PDB entry 8JZF | electron microscopy, 2.70 A resolution | chains j and a of the 25 polymer chains in the assembly

# Chain j
Name: Photosystem I PsaJ
UniProt: A0A812LLR4 (A0A812LLR4_9DINO); residues 1-98 here correspond to UniProt positions 474-571 (UniProt number = residue number + 473)
Chain sequence (98 residues; each row starts with the number of its first residue):
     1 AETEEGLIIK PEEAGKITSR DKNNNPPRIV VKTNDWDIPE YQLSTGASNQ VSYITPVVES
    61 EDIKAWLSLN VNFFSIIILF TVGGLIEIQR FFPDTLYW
Small-molecule neighbours:
  - beta-carotene (BCR): Val82, Leu85, Ile86, Gln89
  - chlorophyll a (CLA), molecule 1: Trp36, Pro56, Val58, Trp66
  - chlorophyll a (CLA), molecule 2: Trp66, Leu69, Asn70, Val71, Phe74
  - chlorophyll a (CLA), molecule 3: Asn70, Phe74, Ser75, Ile78
  - chlorophyll a (CLA), molecule 4: Phe74, Ile77, Ile78, Thr81, Leu85
  - chlorophyll a (CLA), molecule 5: Leu79, Phe80, Gly83, Gly84, Glu87, Arg90, Phe91
  - chlorophyll a (CLA), molecule 6: Ile88, Gln89, Asp94, Thr95, Tyr97
  - peridinin (PID): Trp66, Asn72, Ser75, Leu79, Val82, Gly83, Ile86, Glu87, Arg90

# Chain a
Name: Photosystem I PsaA
Chain sequence (670 residues; numbered 3 to 672; the number before each row is that of its first residue):
     3 IFRYINTTLW AKAGHFNKAL SKGAKTTTWI WNLHDYAHDF DIQQRSTGLI ARKVFSSNLA
    63 HLSLVFFWIS GMHLHGAYLS NYDIWLKDPK SITPSSHLAY SLIGQDILNS YTSEYFSGIT
   123 ITSGFFQLYR SEGIITQSQL KYACATSLIA TLICLSGSYL HMQLMSKFTS FYKKFQSLSQ
   183 DHLIIIFGSR STSLSAHQIH KMLPANPLLD SGISKPSILQ VISNSLSYTL ALFSTNLSST
   243 GKLLNPSTRS VFLSQVAAHH KTTGVVFITL GLIRFLTMYK SQFSILTSYI DYHIVLSINL
   303 ALIASLSIIV ADHLTRTPIY PHKSTSYPTI LCLSIHHAWL SGFLIIGSGA HASIFNLLGS
   363 PTSEIRHRDP IYSHLIWVCI AIGLHSFSLY CHNDTLEALG RPEDIFHDNS IQLKAIFAKQ
   423 SFLRAELQPD IEMLDKKIIR ITQELGTADF IVHHIHAFTI HVTLLILSKG VLYARNSRFV
   483 SDKLELGFTY PCDGPGRGGT CQISPWDHLF SAVFWMYNCL NVVTFHYFWK MQSDVWGFVS
   543 IQKHISHYSQ GDFSVNSITI NGWLRNLLWS EASQVIQSYA LSSICPYGFI FLIGHFIWAF
   603 SLMFLFSGRA YWQELIESIL WSHHKLKIIP HIQPRALSIS QGRAVGFIHY TLGGIGSTWA
   663 FIISRLLVLT
Bound ions: chlorophyll a Mg site 1 near Asn60 (its only coordinating residue here); chlorophyll a Mg site 2 near Gln107 (its only coordinating residue here); 4Fe-4S cluster Fe: Cys494, Cys503 (shared with 2 residues of chain b)
Small-molecule neighbours:
  - beta-carotene (BCR), molecule 1: Leu66, Phe69, Trp70
  - beta-carotene (BCR), molecule 2: Phe68, Ile71, His75, Ala145, Thr148, Ser149, Ala152, Ser191, Arg192, Ser195
  - beta-carotene (BCR), molecule 3: Ser299, Ile300, Ala303, Ser307, Ile347, Ser350, Gly351, Ala354, Leu466, Leu469, Ser470, Val473
  - beta-carotene (BCR), molecule 4: Trp614, Leu617, Ile618, Ile621
  - chlorophyll a (CLA), molecule 1: Tyr6, Ile7, Asn8, Thr9, Leu11, Trp12, His17, Leu51, Lys55, Ser58, Ser59, Ala62, Leu66, Leu157, Ser160, Tyr161, Met164
  - chlorophyll a (CLA), molecule 2: Trp12, Ala15, Trp31, Ile32, Trp33, Leu35, His36
  - chlorophyll a (CLA), molecule 3: Trp12, His17, Phe18, Leu35, His36, Ala39, His40, Phe42, Gln45, Ser59, Ala62, His63, Leu66, Leu157
  - chlorophyll a (CLA), molecule 4: Thr29, Ile32, Trp33, Ile618, Ile621, Leu622, His625, Ile630, Pro632, Ile634, Pro636, Arg637
  - chlorophyll a (CLA), molecule 5: Trp33, Phe598, Ile599, Phe602, Met605, Phe606, Leu639, Gln643, Ala646, Val647, Ile650, His651, Leu654
  - chlorophyll a (CLA), molecule 6: His36, Asp37, Tyr38, Ala39, His40, Asp41, Asp43, His295, Leu298, Leu302, Phe345, Leu346, Ile348, Gly349, Ala352, His353, Ile356, Phe490, Thr491, Trp508, Leu511, Ile650, Leu654
  - chlorophyll a (CLA), molecule 7: His40, Phe42, Asp43, Val56, Ser59, Asn60, His63, Leu64, Val67, Phe68, Tyr294, His295, Val297, Leu298, Asn301, Leu302
  - chlorophyll a (CLA), molecule 8: His40, His63, Leu66, Val67, Trp70, Leu342, Phe345
  - chlorophyll a (CLA), molecule 9: Phe57, Leu61, Ile155, Cys156, Ser158, Gly159, Leu162, His163, Leu166, Phe173
  - chlorophyll a (CLA), molecule 10: Phe57, Asn60, Leu61, Leu64, Val67, Trp70, Ile71, Phe173, Tyr174, Ser179, Leu180, Asp183, His184, Ile187, Ile188, Ile305
  - chlorophyll a (CLA), molecule 11: Phe69, Trp70, Ser72, Gly73, Met74, Leu76, His77, Leu81, His99, Leu100, Tyr102
  - chlorophyll a (CLA), molecule 12: Trp70, Met74, His77, Ser98, His99, Ile121, Thr122, Ile123, Thr124, Ser125, Phe127, Pro588, Tyr589, Ile592, Ile595, Gly596, Ile599, Leu654, Ile657, Gly658, Trp661
  - chlorophyll a (CLA), molecule 13: Trp70, Met74, Thr124, Ser125, Phe127, Cys334, Ile337, His338, Trp341, Leu342, Phe345, Ile592, Ile657, Thr660, Trp661, Ile664, Ile665
  - chlorophyll a (CLA), molecule 14: Trp70, Ser125, Gly126, Phe127, Leu130, Phe189, Phe269, Ile305, Leu308, Ser309, Val312, Leu316, Tyr322, Leu335, His338, His339, Leu342, Leu346
  - chlorophyll a (CLA), molecule 15: His99, Leu100, Ala101, Tyr102, Leu104, Ile105, Gln107, Leu110, Ile121, Pro588, Phe591, Ile592
  - chlorophyll a (CLA), molecule 16: Leu130, Ser133, Glu134, Ile188, Phe189, Arg192, Ser193, Leu196, Gln200, Val258, His261, His262, Thr265, Phe269, Leu308, Ile311, Val312, His315, Leu316, Ile321, Tyr322
  - chlorophyll a (CLA), molecule 17: Glu134, Gly135, Ile136, Gln141, Tyr144, Ala145, Thr148, Arg192, Ser195, Leu196, Ala198, His199, His202, Lys203, Met204
  - chlorophyll a (CLA), molecule 18: Phe177, Leu180, Ser181, His184, Leu185, Phe189, Ile287, Leu288, Tyr291, Ile300, Asn301, Leu304
  - chlorophyll a (CLA), molecule 19: Thr194, Ser195, Ser197, Ala198, Ile201, His202, Lys263
  - chlorophyll a (CLA), molecule 20: Leu239, Ser240, Ser241, Thr242, Ser256, Gln257, Ala260, Lys263
  - chlorophyll a (CLA), molecule 21: Thr242, Gly243, Val253, Gln257, Val258, Ala260, His261, Thr264, Thr265, Val268, His315, Thr319, Ile321
  - chlorophyll a (CLA), molecule 22: Leu272, Ile275, Met280, Ser283
  - chlorophyll a (CLA), molecule 23: Ser283, Ile287, Tyr291, Ile300, Ala303, Leu304, Glu366
  - chlorophyll a (CLA), molecule 24: Tyr291, Ile296, Ile300, Ala354, Phe357, Asn358, Thr364, Glu366, Ile367, Val473, Leu474
  - chlorophyll a (CLA), molecule 25: Leu304, Ser307, Leu308, Ile311, Asp314, His315, Arg318, Thr319, Arg426, Ala427
  - chlorophyll a (CLA), molecule 26: Ile310, Ile311, Asp314, Ile347, Ile462, Thr465, Leu466, Leu469, Cys521, Val525
  - chlorophyll a (CLA), molecule 27: Ser365, Glu366, His369, Pro372, Ile373, His376
  - chlorophyll a (CLA), molecule 28: Pro372, His376, Trp379
  - chlorophyll a (CLA), molecule 29: Ile373, His376, Leu377, Trp379, Val380, Ala459, Ile462, His463, Leu466
  - chlorophyll a (CLA), molecule 30: Ile378, Trp379, Ile382
  - chlorophyll a (CLA), molecule 31: Ile378, Cys381, Ile382, Gly385, Leu386, Phe389, Cys393, Phe460, Val464, Leu467, Ile468, Ser513, Phe516, Trp517
  - chlorophyll a (CLA), molecule 32: Trp379, Ile382, Ala383, Leu386, His387
  - chlorophyll a (CLA), molecule 33: Val380, Ile384, Lys416, Ala417, Ile418, Phe419, Ala420, Leu447, Phe452, His455, His456, Ala459, His463
  - chlorophyll a (CLA), molecule 34: Leu386, His387, Ser390, Leu391, Cys393, His394, Thr397, Leu398, Leu401, Arg403, Asp406, Phe408, Ile413
  - chlorophyll a (CLA), molecule 35: Phe389, Tyr392, Ile457, Phe460, Thr461, Tyr519, Asn520, Asn523, Val524, Phe527, Ile562, Trp565, Leu566, Leu570, Ala574, Ile578, Phe593, His597, Trp600, Tyr652, Gly656, Ser659, Thr660, Phe663
  - chlorophyll a (CLA), molecule 36: Phe389, Cys393, Asp396, Phe460, Phe516, Trp517, Tyr519, Asn520, Ile562, Leu566, Trp600, Tyr652
  - chlorophyll a (CLA), molecule 37: Thr397, Ala400, Leu401
  - chlorophyll a (CLA), molecule 38: Ile418, Phe419, Gln422, Ser423
  - chlorophyll a (CLA), molecule 39: Phe419, Ala420, Ser423, Arg426, Gln445, Leu447, His455, His458, Ile462, Val525, His528, Tyr529, Lys532
  - chlorophyll a (CLA), molecule 40: Leu566, Leu570, Trp571, Trp600
  - chlorophyll a (CLA), molecule 41: Phe591, Leu594, Ile595, His597, Phe598, Trp600, Ala601
  - chlorophyll a (CLA), molecule 42: Phe598, Ala601, Phe602, Leu604, Met605, Phe608, Ser609, Tyr613, Trp614, Leu617
  - chlorophyll a (CLA), molecule 43: Ile621, Ser624, His625, Leu628, Ile630
  - chlorophyll a (CLA), molecule 44: Trp623, Ser624, Lys627, Leu628
  - phylloquinone (PQN): Trp33, Met605, Phe606, Ser609, Gly610, Arg611, Trp614, Ile618, Ala638, Leu639, Ser640, Gly644
  - 4Fe-4S cluster (SF4): Pro493, Cys494, Gly496, Pro497, Thr502, Cys503, Ile641, Arg645

# Interface between chain j and chain a
Contacting residue pairs - 44 pairs, chain j then chain a:
  Glu2(j) with Arg5(a), salt bridge
  Thr3(j) with Arg5(a)
  Thr33(j) with Lys169(a)
  Asp35(j) with Arg47(a); Ser48(a), hydrogen bond; Arg54(a), salt bridge
  Trp36(j) with Leu11(a), hydrophobic; Gln46(a); Arg47(a); Leu51(a)
  Asp37(j) with Tyr6(a); Leu51(a); Arg54(a), salt bridge; Gln165(a)
  Ile38(j) with Arg54(a); Gln165(a); Met167(a)
  Pro39(j) with Tyr6(a), hydrophobic
  Glu40(j) with Tyr6(a), hydrogen bond (backbone-side chain)
  Tyr53(j) with Phe4(a)
  Ile54(j) with Phe4(a); Tyr161(a), hydrogen bond (backbone-side chain)
  Thr55(j) with Tyr161(a)
  Pro56(j) with Ile7(a); Tyr161(a)
  Val57(j) with Arg5(a); Ile7(a), hydrogen bond (backbone-backbone); Asn8(a); Thr9(a)
  Val58(j) with Thr9(a)
  Glu59(j) with Asn8(a); Thr9(a)
  Asp62(j) with Asn8(a); Thr9(a), hydrogen bond; Thr10(a), hydrogen bond (side chain-backbone)
  Ile63(j) with Thr9(a); Trp12(a), hydrophobic
  Ala65(j) with Ala13(a), hydrophobic
  Trp66(j) with Trp12(a); Ala13(a)
  Leu69(j) with Ala13(a)
  Ile86(j) with Leu104(a)
  Gln89(j) with Leu104(a)
  Arg90(j) with Leu104(a)
Interface residues without a listed pair, chain j (26 interface residues in all): Val31, Gln42
Interface residues without a listed pair, chain a (26 interface residues in all): Ala15, Ile105, Leu162, Met164, Ser168, Phe170

# Overview
The chain j/chain a interface involves 26 residues from each chain; the contacts include 6 hydrogen bonds and
3 salt bridges. Among the polar pairs are Glu2(j)-Arg5(a), Asp35(j)-Arg54(a) and Asp37(j)-Arg54(a).
Chain j is Photosystem I PsaJ and chain a is Photosystem I PsaA; the structure, PSI-AcpPCI supercomplex from
Symbiodinium, was determined by electron microscopy (same publication as 8JW0 and 8JZE).
